Entry 1LTJ (X-ray diffraction, 2.80 A resolution); this record covers chains A and B of the 5 polymer chains in the assembly.

== Chain A ==
Molecule: Fibrinogen alpha/alpha-E chain
Source organism: Homo sapiens
Notes: fragment: Fragment D (residues 126-191)
UniProtKB: P02671 (FIBA_HUMAN); residues 126-191 here correspond to UniProt positions 145-210 (UniProt number = residue number + 19)
Chain sequence (66 residues; each row starts with the number of its first residue):
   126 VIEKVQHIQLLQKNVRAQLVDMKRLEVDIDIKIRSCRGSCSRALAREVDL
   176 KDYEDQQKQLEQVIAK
Not modelled in the structure: 191

== Chain B ==
Molecule: Fibrinogen Beta chain
Source organism: Homo sapiens
Notes: fragment: Fragment D (residues 149-461)
UniProtKB: P02675 (FIBB_HUMAN); residues 149-461 here correspond to UniProt positions 179-491 (UniProt number = residue number + 30)
Chain sequence (313 residues; numbered 149 to 461; the number before each row is that of its first residue):
   149 HQLYIDETVNSNIPTNLRVLRSILENLRSKIQKLESDVSAQMEYCRTPCT
   199 VSCNIPVVSGKECEEIIRKGGETSEMYLIQPDSSVKPYRVYCDMNTENGG
   249 WTVIQNRQDGSVDFGRKWDPYKQGFGNVATNTDGKNYCGLPGEYWLGNDK
   299 ISQLTRMGPTELLIEMEDWKGDKVKAHYGGFTVQNEANKYQISVNKYRGT
   349 AGNALMDGASQLMGENRTMTIHNGMFFSTYDRDNDGWLTSDPRKQCSKED
   399 GGGWWYNRCHAANPNGRYYWGGQYTWDMAKHGTDDGVVWMNWKGSWYSMR
   449 KMSMKIRPFFPQQ
Not modelled in the structure: 149-160, 459-461
UniProt features mapped onto this chain:
  - glycosylation: N364 (N-linked (GlcNAc...) asparagine)
Cystine bridges: C201-C286, C211-C240, C394-C407
Covalently attached groups: glycan linked to N364
Ion coordination: Ca2+: D381, D383, W385

== How chain A and chain B interact ==
Disulfides between the chains: C165(A)-C193(B)
Contacting residue pairs (76; chain A residue first):
  K129(A) - I161(B)
  V130(A) - I161(B)  hydrophobic
  I133(A) - N164(B)
  I133(A) - L165(B)  hydrophobic
  I133(A) - L168(B)  hydrophobic
  L136(A) - L168(B)  hydrophobic
  Q137(A) - N164(B)
  V140(A) - L172(B)  hydrophobic
  Q143(A) - L172(B)
  Q143(A) - L175(B)
  L144(A) - I171(B)  hydrophobic
  M147(A) - L175(B)  hydrophobic
  M147(A) - I179(B)  hydrophobic
  K148(A) - D425(B)  salt bridge
  R149(A) - W424(B)  hydrogen bond (side chain-backbone)
  R149(A) - D425(B)  hydrogen bond (side chain-backbone)
  R149(A) - M426(B)
  R149(A) - A427(B)  hydrogen bond (side chain-backbone)
  R149(A) - K428(B)
  R149(A) - G430(B)
  E151(A) - K178(B)  salt bridge
  E151(A) - L182(B)
  V152(A) - Y417(B)  hydrophobic
  D153(A) - R415(B)  salt bridge
  D153(A) - K428(B)  salt bridge
  I154(A) - L182(B)  hydrophobic
  I154(A) - V186(B)  hydrophobic
  I156(A) - R415(B)
  I156(A) - Y416(B)
  K157(A) - K428(B)
  I158(A) - D185(B)
  I158(A) - Q189(B)
  R159(A) - G258(B)
  R159(A) - S259(B)
  R159(A) - W418(B)
  S160(A) - G258(B)  hydrogen bond (backbone-backbone)
  S160(A) - S259(B)
  S160(A) - D261(B)
  C161(A) - Q189(B)
  C161(A) - S259(B)
  R162(A) - D257(B)  salt bridge
  R162(A) - S259(B)
  G163(A) - C197(B)  hydrogen bond (backbone-side chain)
  G163(A) - S259(B)  hydrogen bond (backbone-backbone)
  G163(A) - N275(B)  hydrogen bond (backbone-side chain)
  S164(A) - P196(B)
  S164(A) - C197(B)  hydrogen bond (backbone-backbone)
  C165(A) - Y192(B)
  C165(A) - C193(B)  disulfide
  C165(A) - T195(B)
  C165(A) - P196(B)
  C165(A) - C197(B)
  S166(A) - Y192(B)  hydrogen bond (side chain-backbone)
  S166(A) - T195(B)  hydrogen bond (backbone-backbone)
  S166(A) - P196(B)
  S166(A) - C197(B)
  R167(A) - Q189(B)
  R167(A) - Y192(B)
  A168(A) - Q189(B)
  L169(A) - D185(B)
  L169(A) - Q189(B)
  L169(A) - Y192(B)  hydrophobic
  R171(A) - L182(B)
  R171(A) - D185(B)  salt bridge
  D177(A) - N174(B)  hydrogen bond
  D177(A) - K178(B)
  Y178(A) - L175(B)  hydrophobic
  Y178(A) - K178(B)
  Q181(A) - I171(B)
  Q181(A) - N174(B)  hydrogen bond
  Q184(A) - V167(B)
  Q184(A) - I171(B)
  L185(A) - L168(B)  hydrophobic
  L185(A) - I171(B)  hydrophobic
  V188(A) - N164(B)
  V188(A) - V167(B)  hydrophobic
Interface residues without a listed pair, chain A (40 interface residues in all): V145, L150, E172, Q182
Interface residues without a listed pair, chain B (40 interface residues in all): T163, S170, K181, A188, V260

== Summary ==
The chain A/chain B interface involves 40 residues from each chain, with 1 disulfide bond, 12 hydrogen bonds
and 6 salt bridges. Among the polar pairs are K148(A)-D425(B), E151(A)-K178(B) and D153(A)-R415(B). D381(B),
D383(B) and W385(B) form the Ca2+ site.
Chain A is Fibrinogen alpha/alpha-E chain and chain B is Fibrinogen Beta chain, both from Homo sapiens; the
structure, Crystal Structure of Recombinant Human Fibrinogen Fragment D with the Peptide Ligands
Gly-Pro-Arg-Pro-Amide and Gly-His-Arg-Pro-Amide, was determined by X-ray diffraction (same publication as
1LT9).
